PDB entry 2YJD | X-ray diffraction, 1.93 A resolution | chains A and B of the 4 polymer chains in the assembly

# Chain A (and B)
Name: Estrogen receptor beta
From: Homo sapiens
Notes: fragment: ligand-binding domain, residues 261-500; chain B of this document is another copy of the same molecule, construct and numbering; everything in this record applies to it too
UniProtKB: Q92731 (ESR2_HUMAN); residue numbers follow UniProt; this construct covers 261-500
Amino-acid sequence (240 residues; row label = number of the first residue in the row):
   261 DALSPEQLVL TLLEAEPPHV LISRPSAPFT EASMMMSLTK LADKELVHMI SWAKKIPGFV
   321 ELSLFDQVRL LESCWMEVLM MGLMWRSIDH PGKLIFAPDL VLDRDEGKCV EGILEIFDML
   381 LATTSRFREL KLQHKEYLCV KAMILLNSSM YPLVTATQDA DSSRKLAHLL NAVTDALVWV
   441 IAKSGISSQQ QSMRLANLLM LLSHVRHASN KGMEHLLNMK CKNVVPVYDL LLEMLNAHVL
Disordered / not traced: 261-262, 410-421, 498-500
Small-molecule neighbours: 4-(2-propan-2-yloxybenzimidazol-1-yl)phenol (YJD): M295, L298, T299, L301, A302, E305, W335, M336, L339, M340, L343, R346, F356, I373, I376, F377, L380, L476, L491

# Interface between chain A and chain B
Pairs across the interface - 45 pairs, chain A then chain B:
  M403(A) - M460(B)  hydrophobic
  N407(A) - M460(B)
  N407(A) - S463(B)
  N407(A) - H464(B)  hydrogen bond (backbone-side chain)
  S409(A) - H464(B)
  L430(A) - M460(B)  hydrophobic
  N431(A) - M453(B)
  T434(A) - M453(B)
  T434(A) - A456(B)
  T434(A) - M460(B)
  D435(A) - Q449(B)
  D435(A) - M453(B)
  V438(A) - S452(B)
  Q449(A) - D435(B)  hydrogen bond
  Q449(A) - V438(B)
  S452(A) - V438(B)
  S452(A) - L455(B)
  M453(A) - N431(B)  hydrogen bond
  M453(A) - T434(B)
  M453(A) - D435(B)
  L455(A) - S452(B)
  L455(A) - L455(B)  hydrophobic
  A456(A) - T434(B)
  A456(A) - L459(B)  hydrophobic
  L459(A) - A456(B)  hydrophobic
  M460(A) - N407(B)
  M460(A) - L430(B)  hydrophobic
  M460(A) - T434(B)
  M460(A) - L462(B)  hydrophobic
  L462(A) - M460(B)  hydrophobic
  L462(A) - S463(B)  hydrogen bond (backbone-side chain)
  S463(A) - L462(B)  hydrogen bond (side chain-backbone)
  S463(A) - S463(B)  hydrogen bond (side chain-backbone)
  S463(A) - R466(B)
  H464(A) - N407(B)  hydrogen bond (side chain-backbone)
  H464(A) - S409(B)
  H464(A) - R466(B)
  R466(A) - S463(B)  hydrogen bond (side chain-backbone)
  R466(A) - H464(B)
  R466(A) - H467(B)
  H467(A) - R466(B)
  H467(A) - N470(B)  hydrogen bond
  N470(A) - H467(B)  hydrogen bond
  N470(A) - N470(B)
  E474(A) - E474(B)
Other interface residues (no listed pair), chain A (23 interface residues in all): S408
Other interface residues (no listed pair), chain B (23 interface residues in all): M403, N457

# Summary
The chain A/chain B interface involves 23 residues from each chain, with 10 hydrogen bonds. Among the polar
pairs are N407(A)-H464(B), Q449(A)-D435(B) and M453(A)-N431(B). Ligands of chain A:
4-(2-propan-2-yloxybenzimidazol-1-yl)phenol.
Chain A and chain B are both Estrogen receptor beta (Homo sapiens); the structure, Stapled peptide bound to
Estrogen Receptor Beta, was determined by X-ray diffraction together with 2YJA from the same study.
